Entry 2RFB (X-ray diffraction, 2.50 A resolution); this record covers chain A.

Chain A:
Protein: Cytochrome P450
Organism: Picrophilus torridus
Notes: EC 1.14.14.1
UniProt: Q6KZ68 (Q6KZ68_PICTO); residues 10-352 here correspond to UniProt positions 1-343 (UniProt number = residue number - 9)
Sequence (343 residues; numbered 10 to 352; the number before each row is that of its first residue):
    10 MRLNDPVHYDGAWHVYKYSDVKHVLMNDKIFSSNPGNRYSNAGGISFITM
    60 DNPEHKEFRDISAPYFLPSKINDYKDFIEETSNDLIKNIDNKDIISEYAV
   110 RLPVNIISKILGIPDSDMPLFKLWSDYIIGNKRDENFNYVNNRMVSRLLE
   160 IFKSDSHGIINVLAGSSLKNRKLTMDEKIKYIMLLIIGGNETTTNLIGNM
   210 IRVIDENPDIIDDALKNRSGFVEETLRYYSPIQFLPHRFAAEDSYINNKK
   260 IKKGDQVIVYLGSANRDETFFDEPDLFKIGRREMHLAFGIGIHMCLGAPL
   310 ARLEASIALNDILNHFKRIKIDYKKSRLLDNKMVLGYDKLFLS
Not modelled in the structure: 10-11, 50-52
Ion coordination: heme Fe near Cys-304 (its only coordinating residue here)
Small-molecule neighbours: heme (HEM): Leu-34, Phe-56, Ile-57, His-64, Arg-68, Phe-75, Ile-116, Leu-193, Leu-194, Gly-197, Gly-198, Thr-201, Thr-202, Leu-205, Leu-235, Pro-240, Ile-241, Leu-244, Arg-247, Leu-270, Ala-296, Phe-297, Gly-298, Ile-301, His-302, Met-303, Cys-304, Leu-305, Gly-306, Leu-309, Ala-310

Overview:
Ligands of chain A: heme.
Chain A is Cytochrome P450 (Picrophilus torridus); the structure, Crystal Structure of a Cytochrome P450 from
the Thermoacidophilic Archaeon Picrophilus Torridus, was determined by X-ray diffraction together with 2RFC
from the same study.
